Entry 4X28 (X-ray diffraction, 1.99 A resolution); this record covers chains A and B of the 4 polymer chains in the assembly.

[Chain A (and B)]
Protein: Acyl-CoA dehydrogenase
From: Mycobacterium tuberculosis (strain ATCC 25618 / H37Rv)
Notes: chain B of this document is another copy of the same molecule, construct and numbering; everything in this record applies to it too
UniProt: I6YCA3 (I6YCA3_MYCTU); numbering as in UniProt (aligned over 1-400)
Amino-acid sequence (400 residues; numbered 1 to 400; the number before each row is that of its first residue):
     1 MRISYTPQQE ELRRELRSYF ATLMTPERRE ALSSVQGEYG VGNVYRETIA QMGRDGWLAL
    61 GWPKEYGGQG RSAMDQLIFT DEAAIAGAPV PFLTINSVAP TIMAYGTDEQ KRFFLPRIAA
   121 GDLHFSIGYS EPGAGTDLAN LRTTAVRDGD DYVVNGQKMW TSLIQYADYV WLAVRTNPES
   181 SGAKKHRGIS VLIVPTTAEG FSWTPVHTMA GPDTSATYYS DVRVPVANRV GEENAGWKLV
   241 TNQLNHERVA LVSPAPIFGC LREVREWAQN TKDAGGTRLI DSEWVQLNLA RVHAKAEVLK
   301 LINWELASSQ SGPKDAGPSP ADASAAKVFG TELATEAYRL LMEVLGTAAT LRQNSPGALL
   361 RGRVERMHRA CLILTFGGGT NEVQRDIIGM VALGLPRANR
Not modelled in the structure: 36-42, 311-316, 400 (chain B: 35-41, 179-183, 312-316, 399-400)
Modified positions: Mse1, Mse24, Mse52, Mse74, Mse103, Mse159, Mse209, Mse342, Mse367, Mse390 (selenomethionine; parent Met)
Small-molecule neighbours: dihydroflavine-adenine dinucleotide (FDA): I127, G128, Y129, S130, G135, T136, Mse159, W160, T161, S162, T208, T214, I373, F376, G377, G378, T380, E382, V383
Curated features (UniProtKB/Swiss-Prot):
  - active site: E247 (Proton acceptor)
  - binding site (FAD): I127 to S130, T136, S162, T380 to E382
  - mutagenesis: E247 (E247A: Loss of dehydrogenase activity)
Reported in the primary citation:
  - binding site for dihydroflavine-adenine dinucleotide: S130, T136, S162
  - catalytic residues: E247
  - mutagenesis - E247A: abolished catalytic activity

[How chain A and chain B interact]
Contacting residue pairs (4):
  E283(A) - E283(B)  hydrogen bond (backbone-side chain)
  E283(A) - W284(B)  hydrogen bond (side chain-backbone)
  W284(A) - E283(B)  hydrogen bond (backbone-side chain)
  L287(A) - W284(B)  hydrophobic
Other interface residues (no listed pair), chain A (4 interface residues in all): S282
Other interface residues (no listed pair), chain B (4 interface residues in all): S282, L287

[Overview]
Chain A and chain B each contribute 4 residues to their interface, with 3 hydrogen bonds. Polar contacts
include E283(A)-E283(B) and E283(A)-W284(B). Ligands of chain A: dihydroflavine-adenine dinucleotide. From the
paper: the catalytic residue E247(A); E247A of chain A abolishes catalytic activity.
Chain A and chain B are both Acyl-CoA dehydrogenase (Mycobacterium tuberculosis (strain ATCC 25618 / H37Rv));
the structure, Crystal structure of the ChsE4-ChsE5 complex from Mycobacterium tuberculosis, was determined by
X-ray diffraction.
